Entry 7CDA (X-ray diffraction, 2.66 A resolution); this record covers chains D and E of the 6 polymer chains in the assembly.

== Chain D ==
Name: Tubulin beta chain
Organism: Sus scrofa
Reference sequence: A0A287AGU7 (A0A287AGU7_PIG); residue numbers follow UniProt; this construct covers 1-445
Chain sequence (445 residues; numbered 1 to 445; the number before each row is that of its first residue):
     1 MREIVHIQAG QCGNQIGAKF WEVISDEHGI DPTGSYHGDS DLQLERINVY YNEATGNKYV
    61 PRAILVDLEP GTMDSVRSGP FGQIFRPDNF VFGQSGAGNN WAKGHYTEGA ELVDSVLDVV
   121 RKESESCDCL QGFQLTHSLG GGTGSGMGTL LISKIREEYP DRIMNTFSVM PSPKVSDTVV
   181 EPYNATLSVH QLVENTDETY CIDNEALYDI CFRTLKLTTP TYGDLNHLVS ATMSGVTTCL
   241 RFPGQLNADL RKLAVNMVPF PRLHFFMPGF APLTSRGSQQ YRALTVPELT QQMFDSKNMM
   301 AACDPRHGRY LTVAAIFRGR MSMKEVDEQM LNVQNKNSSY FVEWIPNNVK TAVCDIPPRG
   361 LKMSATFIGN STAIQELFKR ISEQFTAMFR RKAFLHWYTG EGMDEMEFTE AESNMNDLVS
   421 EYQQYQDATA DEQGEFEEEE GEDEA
Not modelled in the structure: 274-283, 432-445
Ion coordination: Mg2+: Glu69 (together with GTP)
Ligand contacts:
  - AEU (N-[(3-phenoxyphenyl)methyl]-9H-beta-carbolin-3-amine): His6, Phe20, Tyr50, Gln134, Leu135, Thr136, Asn165, Thr166, Phe167, Glu198, Tyr200, Met233, Val236, Thr237, Cys239, Leu240, Leu246, Leu250, Leu253, Met257, Ala314, Ile316, Lys350, Ala352, Ile368
  - GTP (guanosine-5'-triphosphate): Gly10, Gln11, Cys12, Gln15, Ile16, Asp67, Glu69, Ala97, Gly98, Asn99, Ser138, Gly140, Gly141, Gly142, Thr143, Gly144, Ser145, Val169, Pro171, Val175, Ser176, Glu181, Asn204, Leu207, Tyr222, Leu225, Asn226
What the authors report for this chain:
  - binding site for AEU: Glu198, Tyr200
  - mutagenesis - E198D, E198G, E198Q: abolished binding to AEU

== Chain E ==
Name: Stathmin-4
Organism: Rattus norvegicus
Reference sequence: P63043 (STMN4_RAT); residues 5-145 here correspond to UniProt positions 49-189 (UniProt number = residue number + 44)
Chain sequence (143 residues; numbered 3 to 145; the number before each row is that of its first residue):
     3 MADMEVIELN KCTSGQSFEV ILKPPSFDGV PEFNASLPRR RDPSLEEIQK KLEAAEERRK
    63 YQEAELLKHL AEKREHEREV IQKAIEENNN FIKMAKEKLA QKMESNKENR EAHLAAMLER
   123 LQEKDKHAEE VRKNKELKEE ASR
Not modelled in the structure: 3-5, 29-43, 142-145
Sequence notes: expression tag (3-4)
UniProt features mapped onto this chain:
  - modified residue: Ser46 (Phosphoserine)

== Chain D / chain E interface ==
Pairs across the interface (21; chain D residue first):
  Tyr106(D) - His129(E)  hydrogen bond
  Tyr106(D) - Ala130(E)  hydrophobic
  Tyr106(D) - Val133(E)  hydrophobic
  Tyr106(D) - Arg134(E)  hydrogen bond (backbone-side chain)
  Thr107(D) - Lys137(E)
  Ala110(D) - Arg134(E)
  Ser153(D) - Leu123(E)
  Ser153(D) - Lys126(E)
  Lys154(D) - Asp127(E)  salt bridge
  Arg156(D) - Leu123(E)
  Glu157(D) - Leu120(E)
  Glu157(D) - Leu123(E)
  Glu157(D) - Asp127(E)
  Gln191(D) - Lys126(E)  hydrogen bond
  Asn195(D) - Leu123(E)
  Gly400(D) - Lys137(E)
  Glu401(D) - Val133(E)
  Glu401(D) - Lys137(E)  salt bridge
  Gly402(D) - Val133(E)
  Gly402(D) - Asn136(E)
  Glu407(D) - His129(E)  salt bridge
Other interface residues (no listed pair), chain D (16 interface residues in all): Pro160, Asp161, Met403
Other interface residues (no listed pair), chain E (14 interface residues in all): Arg112, Leu116, Met119, Gln124

== In short ==
The interface between chain D and chain E involves 16 residues on one side and 14 on the other; the contacts
include 3 hydrogen bonds and 3 salt bridges. Polar contacts include Lys154(D)-Asp127(E), Glu401(D)-Lys137(E)
and Glu407(D)-His129(E). The paper reports a binding site for AEU at Glu198(D) and Tyr200(D); E198D, E198G and
E198Q of chain D abolish binding to AEU.
Here chain D is Tubulin beta chain (Sus scrofa) and chain E is Stathmin-4 (Rattus norvegicus). Entry 7CDA
(Crystal structure of T2R-TTL-PAC complex) was determined by X-ray diffraction, deposited together with 7CE6,
7CE8 and 7CEK.
